4UO2 - chains A and C of the 6 polymer chains in the assembly; structure by X-ray diffraction, 2.70 A resolution.

[Chain A (and C)]
Protein: H3 haemagglutinin HA1 chain
Notes: chain C of this document is another copy of the same molecule, construct and numbering; everything in this record applies to it too
Reference sequence: C3TUR9 (C3TUR9_9INFA); residues 1-329 here correspond to UniProt positions 18-346 (UniProt number = residue number + 17)
Chain sequence (329 residues; each row starts with the number of its first residue):
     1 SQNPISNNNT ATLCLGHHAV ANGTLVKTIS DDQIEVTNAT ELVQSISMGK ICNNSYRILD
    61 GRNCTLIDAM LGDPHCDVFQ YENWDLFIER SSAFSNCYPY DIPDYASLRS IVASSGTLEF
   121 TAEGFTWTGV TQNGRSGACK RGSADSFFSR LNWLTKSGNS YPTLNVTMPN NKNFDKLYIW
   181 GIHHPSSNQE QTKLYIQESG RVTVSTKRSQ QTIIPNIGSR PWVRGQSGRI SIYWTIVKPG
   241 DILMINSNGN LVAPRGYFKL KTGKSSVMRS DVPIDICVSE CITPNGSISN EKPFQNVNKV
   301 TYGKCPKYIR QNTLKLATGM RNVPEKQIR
Unresolved in the structure: 1, 327-329 (chain C: 1-6, 327-329)
Disulfides: Cys52-Cys277, Cys64-Cys76, Cys97-Cys139, Cys281-Cys305
Covalently attached groups: glycan linked to Asn8, Asn165; N-acetylglucosamine (NAG) linked to Asn22, Asn38, Asn53, Asn63, Asn285
Reported in the primary citation:
  - binding site for beta-D-galactopyranose: Gln226
  - specificity-determining residues: Trp222

[How chain A and chain C interact]
Residue-residue contacts (23):
  Asp101(A) with Gln210(C), hydrogen bond
  His184(A) with Gln210(C)
  Asn216(A) with Gln210(C), hydrogen bond; Thr212(C)
  Ile217(A) with Arg201(C), hydrogen bond (backbone-side chain); Thr203(C), hydrogen bond (backbone-side chain)
  Gly218(A) with Arg201(C); Thr203(C)
  Ser219(A) with Asn165(C); Ser205(C); Met244(C)
  Arg220(A) with Ser205(C); Gln210(C); Thr212(C); Met244(C)
  Pro221(A) with Ser205(C); Thr206(C); Lys207(C); Met244(C)
  Val223(A) with Lys207(C)
  Arg229(A) with Thr206(C); Lys207(C)
  Ser231(A) with Gln210(C)
Other interface residues (no listed pair), chain A (12 interface residues in all): Trp222
Other interface residues (no listed pair), chain C (11 interface residues in all): Ile242, Asn246

[In short]
The interface between chain A and chain C involves 12 residues on one side and 11 on the other; the contacts
include 4 hydrogen bonds. Among the polar pairs are Asp101(A)-Gln210(C), Asn216(A)-Gln210(C) and
Ile217(A)-Arg201(C). The paper reports a binding site for beta-D-galactopyranose at Gln226(A); the specificity
determinant Trp222(A).
Both chains are H3 haemagglutinin HA1 chain. Entry 4UO2 (Structure of the A_Equine_Richmond_07 H3
haemagglutinin in complex with Sialyl Lewis X) was determined by X-ray diffraction together with 4UNW, 4UNX,
4UNY, 4UNZ, 4UO0, 4UO1 and 8 further entries from the same study.
